3HSA - chains C and D of the 5 polymer chains in the assembly; structure by X-ray diffraction, 1.99 A resolution.

[Chain C (and D)]
Name: pleckstrin homology domain
Source organism: Shewanella amazonensis SB2B
Notes: chain D of this document is another copy of the same molecule, construct and numbering; everything in this record applies to it too
UniProt: A1S3D0 (A1S3D0_SHEAM); residues 1-125 here = UniProt positions 1-125
Sequence (126 residues; each row starts with the number of its first residue; numbering starts at 0):
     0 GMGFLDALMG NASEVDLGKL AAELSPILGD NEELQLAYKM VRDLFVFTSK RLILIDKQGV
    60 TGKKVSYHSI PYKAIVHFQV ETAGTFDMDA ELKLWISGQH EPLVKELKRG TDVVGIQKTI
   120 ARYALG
Not modelled in the structure: 0-13 (chain D: 0-12)
Modified positions: Mse-1, Mse-8 (selenomethionine); Lys-18, Lys-38, Lys-49, Lys-56, Lys-62, Lys-63, Lys-72, Lys-92, Lys-104, Lys-107, Lys-117 (n-dimethyl-lysine; MLY); Mse-39, Mse-87 (selenomethionine; parent Met)
Construct notes: expression tag (0)

[Interface between chain C and chain D]
Contacting residue pairs (48):
  Ile-74(C) with Lys-72(D)
  Val-75(C) with Pro-70(D); Lys-72(D); Ala-73(D); Ser-96(D); Gly-97(D)
  His-76(C) with His-67(D), hydrogen bond; Ser-68(D); Ile-69(D); Pro-70(D); Ile-95(D); Ser-96(D), hydrogen bond (side chain-backbone); Gln-98(D)
  Phe-77(C) with Arg-50(D); His-67(D); Ser-68(D), hydrogen bond (backbone-backbone)
  Gln-78(C) with Tyr-66(D); His-67(D)
  Val-79(C) with Ser-65(D); Tyr-66(D), hydrogen bond (backbone-backbone)
  Glu-80(C) with Val-64(D); Ser-65(D)
  Thr-81(C) with Lys-62(D); Lys-63(D); Val-64(D), hydrogen bond (backbone-backbone)
  Phe-85(C) with Lys-62(D)
  Asp-86(C) with Lys-62(D); Lys-63(D)
  Trp-94(C) with His-67(D); Gly-97(D)
  Gln-98(C) with Gly-97(D); Gln-98(D)
  His-99(C) with Gly-97(D); Gln-98(D); His-99(D), hydrogen bond (backbone-backbone)
  Val-113(C) with Pro-25(D)
  Gln-116(C) with Ile-26(D)
  Lys-117(C) with Ser-24(D); Pro-25(D); Leu-27(D); Gly-28(D); Asp-29(D)
  Ala-120(C) with Arg-50(D)
  Arg-121(C) with Asp-29(D)
  Ala-123(C) with Lys-72(D)
  Leu-124(C) with Arg-50(D); Pro-70(D), hydrophobic
  Gly-125(C) with Lys-49(D)
Also at the interface, not in a pair above, chain C (24 interface residues in all): Tyr-71, Ile-95, Glu-100
Also at the interface, not in a pair above, chain D (25 interface residues in all): Glu-31

[In short]
The interface between chain C and chain D involves 24 residues on one side and 25 on the other, with 6
hydrogen bonds. Polar contacts include His-76(C)/His-67(D), His-76(C)/Ser-96(D) and Phe-77(C)/Ser-68(D).
Chain C and chain D are both pleckstrin homology domain (Shewanella amazonensis SB2B); the structure, Crystal
structure of pleckstrin homology domain (YP_926556.1) from SHEWANELLA AMAZONENSIS SB2B at 1.99 A resolution,
was determined by X-ray diffraction together with 3DCX and 3B77 from the same study.
